PDB entry 6VJS | X-ray diffraction, 4.02 A resolution (low resolution: residue-level contacts below are approximate; hydrogen-bond / salt-bridge calls are withheld) | chains D and X of the 6 polymer chains in the assembly

[Chain D]
Name: DNA-directed RNA polymerase subunit beta'
Source organism: Escherichia coli
Notes: EC 2.7.7.6
Reference sequence: P0A8T7 (RPOC_ECOLI); numbering as in UniProt (aligned over 1-1407)
Sequence (1407 residues; each row starts with the number of its first residue):
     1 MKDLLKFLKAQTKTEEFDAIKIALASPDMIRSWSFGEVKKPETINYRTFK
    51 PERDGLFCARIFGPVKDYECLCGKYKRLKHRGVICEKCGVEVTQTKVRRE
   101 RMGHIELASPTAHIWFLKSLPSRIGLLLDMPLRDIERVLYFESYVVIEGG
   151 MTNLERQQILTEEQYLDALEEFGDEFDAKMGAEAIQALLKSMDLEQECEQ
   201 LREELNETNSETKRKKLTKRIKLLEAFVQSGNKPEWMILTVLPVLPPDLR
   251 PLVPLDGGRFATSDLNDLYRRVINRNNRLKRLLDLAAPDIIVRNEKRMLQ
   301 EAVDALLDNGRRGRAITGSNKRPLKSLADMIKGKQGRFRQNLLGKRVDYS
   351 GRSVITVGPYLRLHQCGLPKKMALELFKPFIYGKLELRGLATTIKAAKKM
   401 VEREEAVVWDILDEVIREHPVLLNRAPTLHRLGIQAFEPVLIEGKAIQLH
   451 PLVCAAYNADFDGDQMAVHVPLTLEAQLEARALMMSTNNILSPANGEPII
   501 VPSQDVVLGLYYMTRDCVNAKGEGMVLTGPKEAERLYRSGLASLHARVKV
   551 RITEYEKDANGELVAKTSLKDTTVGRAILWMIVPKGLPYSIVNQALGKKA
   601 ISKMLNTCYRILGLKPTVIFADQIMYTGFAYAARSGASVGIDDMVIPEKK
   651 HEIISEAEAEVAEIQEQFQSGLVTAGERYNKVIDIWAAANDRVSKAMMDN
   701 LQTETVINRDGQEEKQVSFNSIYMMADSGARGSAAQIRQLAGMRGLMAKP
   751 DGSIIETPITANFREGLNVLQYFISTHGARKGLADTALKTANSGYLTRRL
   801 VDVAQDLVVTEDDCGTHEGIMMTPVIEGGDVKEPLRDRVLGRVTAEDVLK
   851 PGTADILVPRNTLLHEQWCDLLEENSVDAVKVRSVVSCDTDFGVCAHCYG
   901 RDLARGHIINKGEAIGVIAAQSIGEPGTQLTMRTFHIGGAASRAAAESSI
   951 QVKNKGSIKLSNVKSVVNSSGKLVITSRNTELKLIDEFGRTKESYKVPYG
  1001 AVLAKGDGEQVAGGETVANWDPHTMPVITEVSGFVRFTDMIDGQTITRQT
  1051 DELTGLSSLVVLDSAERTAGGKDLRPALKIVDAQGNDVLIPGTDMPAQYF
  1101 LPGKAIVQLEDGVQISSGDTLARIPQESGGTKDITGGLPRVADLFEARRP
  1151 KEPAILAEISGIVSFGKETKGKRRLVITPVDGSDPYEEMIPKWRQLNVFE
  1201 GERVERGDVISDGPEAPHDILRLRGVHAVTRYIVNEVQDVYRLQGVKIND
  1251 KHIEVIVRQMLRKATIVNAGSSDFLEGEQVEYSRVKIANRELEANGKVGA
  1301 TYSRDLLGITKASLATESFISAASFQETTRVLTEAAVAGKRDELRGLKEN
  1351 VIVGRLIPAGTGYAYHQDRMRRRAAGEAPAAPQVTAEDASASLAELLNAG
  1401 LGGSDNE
Unresolved in the structure: 1-7, 336-338, 932-1132, 1376-1407
Ion coordination: Zn2+ site 1: Cys-70, Cys-72, Cys-85; Mg2+: Asp-462, Asp-464; Zn2+ site 2: Cys-814, Cys-888, Cys-895, Cys-898
Small-molecule neighbours: QZY (3-{[benzyl(ethyl)carbamoyl]amino}-5-(4-phenoxyphenyl)thiophene-2-carboxylic acid): Ile-20, Ile-331, Gly-333, Lys-334, Leu-343, Gly-344, Lys-345, Ile-1320, Ala-1323, Ser-1324, Leu-1332, Val-1351, Ile-1352
Curated features (UniProtKB/Swiss-Prot):
  - binding site (Zn(2+)): Cys-70, Cys-72, Cys-85, Cys-88, Cys-814, Cys-888, Cys-895, Cys-898
  - binding site (Mg(2+)): Asp-460, Asp-462, Asp-464
  - modified residue: Lys-983 (N6-acetyllysine)

[Chain X]
Name: RNA polymerase sigma factor RpoD
Source organism: Escherichia coli
Reference sequence: Q0P6L9 (Q0P6L9_ECOLX); numbering as in UniProt (aligned over 1-613)
Sequence (613 residues; row label = number of the first residue in the row):
     1 MEQNPQSQLKLLVTRGKEQGYLTYAEVNDHLPEDIVDSDQIEDIIQMIND
    51 MGIQVMEEAPDADDLMLAENTADEDAAEAAAQVLSSVESEIGRTTDPVRM
   101 YMREMGTVELLTREGEIDIAKRIEDGINQVQCSVAEYPEAITYLLEQYDR
   151 VEAEEARLSDLITGFVDPNAEEDLAPTATHVGSELSQEDLDDDEDEDEED
   201 GDDDSADDDNSIDPELAREKFAELRAQYVVTRDTIKAKGRSHATAQEEIL
   251 KLSEVFKQFRLVPKQFDYLVNSMRVMMDRVRTQERLIMKLCVEQCKMPKK
   301 NFITLFTGNETSDTWFNAAIAMNKPWSEKLHDVSEEVHRALQKLQQIEEE
   351 TGLTIEQVKDINRRMSIGEAKARRAKKEMVEANLRLVISIAKKYTNRGLQ
   401 FLDLIQEGNIGLMKAVDKFEYRRGYKFSTYATWWIRQAITRSIADQARTI
   451 RIPVHMIETINKLNRISRQMLQEMGREPTPEELAERMLMPEDKIRKVLKI
   501 AKEPISMETPIGDDEDSHLGDFIEDTTLELPLDSATTESLRAATHDVLAG
   551 LTAREAKVLRMRFGIDMNTDYTLEEVGKQFDVTRERIRQIEAKALRKLRH
   601 PSRSEVLRSFLDD
Unresolved in the structure: 1-94, 168-211, 610-613

[Chain D / chain X interface]
Pairs across the interface (93; chain D residue first):
  Glu-42(D) / Arg-451(X)
  Thr-43(D) / Thr-449(X)
  Ile-44(D) / Ile-450(X)
  Ile-44(D) / Arg-451(X)
  Tyr-46(D) / Arg-451(X)
  Tyr-46(D) / Pro-453(X)
  Tyr-46(D) / Ile-500(X)
  Phe-49(D) / Lys-499(X)
  Glu-52(D) / Arg-451(X)
  Arg-77(D) / Asp-570(X)
  Lys-79(D) / Asn-568(X)
  Lys-79(D) / Thr-569(X)
  Thr-95(D) / Thr-527(X)
  Tyr-140(D) / Thr-95(X)
  Tyr-140(D) / Met-100(X)
  Glu-142(D) / Met-100(X)
  Glu-142(D) / Arg-103(X)
  Pro-251(D) / Met-507(X)
  Val-253(D) / Ile-523(X)
  Gly-258(D) / Lys-499(X)
  Arg-259(D) / Lys-502(X)
  Arg-259(D) / Pro-504(X)
  Arg-259(D) / Ile-505(X)
  Phe-260(D) / Pro-504(X)
  Phe-260(D) / Ile-505(X)
  Ala-261(D) / Ile-505(X)
  Thr-262(D) / Ile-505(X)
  Thr-262(D) / Ser-506(X)
  Thr-262(D) / Met-507(X)
  Ser-263(D) / Met-507(X)
  Ser-263(D) / Glu-508(X)
  Asp-264(D) / Ser-506(X)
  Asp-264(D) / Glu-508(X)
  Asp-267(D) / Glu-503(X)
  Arg-270(D) / Gln-446(X)
  Arg-270(D) / Ala-447(X)
  Arg-270(D) / Thr-449(X)
  Arg-271(D) / Gln-400(X)
  Asn-274(D) / Gln-446(X)
  Arg-275(D) / Gln-400(X)
  Arg-275(D) / Asp-403(X)
  Arg-278(D) / Asp-403(X)
  Arg-278(D) / Gln-406(X)
  Arg-278(D) / Glu-407(X)
  Arg-278(D) / Gln-446(X)
  Arg-281(D) / Glu-407(X)
  Leu-282(D) / Gln-406(X)
  Leu-282(D) / Ile-410(X)
  Leu-285(D) / Ile-410(X)
  Ala-286(D) / Arg-373(X)
  Ala-286(D) / Met-413(X)
  Ala-287(D) / Lys-377(X)
  Pro-288(D) / Val-380(X)
  Pro-288(D) / Met-413(X)
  Ile-290(D) / Glu-104(X)
  Ile-290(D) / Glu-381(X)
  Ile-291(D) / Tyr-101(X)
  Ile-291(D) / Leu-384(X)
  Ile-291(D) / Gln-406(X)
  Ile-291(D) / Asn-409(X)
  Arg-293(D) / Glu-104(X)
  Asn-294(D) / Tyr-101(X)
  Asn-294(D) / Leu-402(X)
  Asn-294(D) / Gln-406(X)
  Glu-295(D) / Gln-406(X)
  Arg-297(D) / Pro-97(X)
  Arg-297(D) / Met-100(X)
  Arg-297(D) / Glu-104(X)
  Met-298(D) / Leu-402(X)
  Met-298(D) / Asp-403(X)
  Glu-301(D) / Pro-97(X)
  Thr-317(D) / Gln-400(X)
  Ser-319(D) / Glu-503(X)
  Asn-320(D) / Ser-506(X)
  Arg-322(D) / Pro-510(X)
  Lys-325(D) / Glu-508(X)
  Lys-325(D) / His-518(X)
  Met-330(D) / Glu-508(X)
  Asn-341(D) / Asp-516(X)
  Tyr-382(D) / Leu-532(X)
  Thr-392(D) / Ser-602(X)
  Thr-392(D) / Arg-603(X)
  Thr-393(D) / Ser-539(X)
  Thr-393(D) / Leu-607(X)
  Ile-394(D) / Thr-536(X)
  Ile-394(D) / Ser-539(X)
  Lys-395(D) / Thr-536(X)
  Lys-395(D) / Leu-607(X)
  Lys-395(D) / Arg-608(X)
  Lys-395(D) / Ser-609(X)
  Ala-396(D) / Val-606(X)
  Lys-398(D) / Leu-532(X)
  Lys-399(D) / Ser-609(X)
Also at the interface, not in a pair above, chain D (62 interface residues in all): Asp-67, Leu-78, Arg-81, Leu-255, Asp-289, Gly-318, Glu-386
Also at the interface, not in a pair above, chain X (55 interface residues in all): Arg-374, Arg-448, Met-456, Ala-535

[Overview]
62 residues of chain D and 55 residues of chain X are in contact. Bound to chain D: compound QZY. The Zn2+
site 1 is built by Cys-70(D), Cys-72(D) and Cys-85(D). UniProt lists 8 Zn2+-binding residues and 3
Mg2+-binding residues on chain D.
Chain D is DNA-directed RNA polymerase subunit beta' and chain X is RNA polymerase sigma factor RpoD, both
from Escherichia coli; the structure, Escherichia coli RNA polymerase and ureidothiophene-2-carboxylic acid
complex, was determined by X-ray diffraction.
